8ZDL - chains T and n of the 42 polymer chains in the assembly; structure by electron microscopy, 3.78 A resolution.

[Chain T]
Name: Tail Tube Protein (gp13)
From: Mycolicibacterium smegmatis MC2 155
Chain sequence (300 residues; each row starts with the number of its first residue):
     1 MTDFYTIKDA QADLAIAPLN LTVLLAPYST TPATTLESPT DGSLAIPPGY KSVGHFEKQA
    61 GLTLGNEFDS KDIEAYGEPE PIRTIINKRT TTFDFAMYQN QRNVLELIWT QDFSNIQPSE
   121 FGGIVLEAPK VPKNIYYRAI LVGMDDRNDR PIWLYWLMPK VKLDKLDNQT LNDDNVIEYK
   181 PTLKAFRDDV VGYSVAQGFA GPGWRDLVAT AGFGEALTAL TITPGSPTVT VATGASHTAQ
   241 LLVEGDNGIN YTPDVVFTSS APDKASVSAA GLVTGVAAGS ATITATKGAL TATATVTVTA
Not modelled in the structure: 1

[Chain n]
Name: Terminator Protein (gp12)
From: Mycolicibacterium smegmatis MC2 155
Chain sequence (167 residues; row label = number of the first residue in the row):
     1 MAVVLPDWYE EAFVNVENLF IDMFTDLLPD YESGCWAPDD WLADEIEVKP TIWFFRLPGG
    61 RVDWDGRKDE CQLQVMVVTG SRDDSWRLMD FVRAMLLPMQ GDKYKMADGY TAQIRCAGEV
   121 AGPQLLTPGQ RIDTRVVTAT FKVSVSMKSA KNYKQKLYEL WQALRGS
Not modelled in the structure: 1-2, 167

[Interface between chain T and chain n]
Contacting residue pairs (22):
  Tyr5(T) - Gln155(n)
  Tyr5(T) - Tyr158(n)  hydrophobic
  Tyr5(T) - Glu159(n)  hydrogen bond
  Gln11(T) - Lys151(n)
  Ala12(T) - Ala150(n)
  Asp13(T) - Arg67(n)
  Ala15(T) - Arg67(n)
  Leu19(T) - Gln113(n)
  Leu19(T) - Arg115(n)
  Asn20(T) - Gln100(n)
  Asn20(T) - Gly101(n)
  Lys58(T) - Cys116(n)
  Asp145(T) - Arg67(n)  salt bridge
  Asp146(T) - Lys103(n)
  Asp146(T) - Gln113(n)  hydrogen bond
  Arg147(T) - Arg67(n)
  Arg147(T) - Tyr110(n)
  Asn148(T) - Lys103(n)  hydrogen bond (backbone-side chain)
  Asn148(T) - Gly109(n)
  Asn148(T) - Tyr110(n)  hydrogen bond (backbone-side chain)
  Asn148(T) - Thr111(n)
  Asp149(T) - Lys103(n)
Other interface residues (no listed pair), chain T (14 interface residues in all): Ala17
Other interface residues (no listed pair), chain n (21 interface residues in all): Asp65, Lys68, Leu97, Met99, Ala117, Lys154

[In short]
14 residues of chain T face 21 of chain n across their interface, with 4 hydrogen bonds and 1 salt bridge.
Among the polar pairs are Asp145(T)-Arg67(n), Tyr5(T)-Glu159(n) and Asp146(T)-Gln113(n).
Here chain T is Tail Tube Protein (gp13) and chain n is Terminator Protein (gp12), both from Mycolicibacterium
smegmatis MC2 155. Entry 8ZDL (Cryo-EM structure of Mycobacteriophage Douge genome-free connector (gp5, gp9,
gp10, gp12 and gp13)) was determined by electron microscopy together with 8ZDJ, 8ZDK, 8ZDO and 8ZDQ from the
same study.
